8OUJ - chains A and D of the 4 polymer chains in the assembly; structure by electron microscopy, 3.50 A resolution.

Chain A:
Name: Neutral amino acid transporter B(0)
Organism: Homo sapiens
UniProtKB: Q15758 (AAAT_HUMAN); residue numbers follow UniProt; this construct covers 1-541
Sequence (562 residues; row label = number of the first residue in the row; numbers below 1 keep their minus sign (Met-20 is residue -20)):
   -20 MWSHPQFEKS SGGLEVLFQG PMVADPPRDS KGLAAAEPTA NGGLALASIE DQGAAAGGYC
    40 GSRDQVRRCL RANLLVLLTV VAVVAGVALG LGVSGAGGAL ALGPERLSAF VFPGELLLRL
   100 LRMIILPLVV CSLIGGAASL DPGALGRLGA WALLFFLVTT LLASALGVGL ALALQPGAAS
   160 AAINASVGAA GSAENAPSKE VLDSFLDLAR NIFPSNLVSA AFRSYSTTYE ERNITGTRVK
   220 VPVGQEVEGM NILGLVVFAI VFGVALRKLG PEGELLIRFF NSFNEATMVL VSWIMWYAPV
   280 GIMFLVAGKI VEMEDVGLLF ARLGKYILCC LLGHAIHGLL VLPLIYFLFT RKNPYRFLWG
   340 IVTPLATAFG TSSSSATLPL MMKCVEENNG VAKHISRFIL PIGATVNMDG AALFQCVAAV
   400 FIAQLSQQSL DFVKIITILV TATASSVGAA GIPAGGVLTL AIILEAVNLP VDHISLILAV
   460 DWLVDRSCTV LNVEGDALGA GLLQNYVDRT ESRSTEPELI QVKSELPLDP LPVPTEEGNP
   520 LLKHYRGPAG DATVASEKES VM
Unresolved in the structure: -20 to 42, 165-170, 489-541
Construct notes: initiating methionine (-20); expression tag (-19 to 0)
Ligand contacts: alanine (ALA): Ser351, Ser352, Ser353, Met387, Ala429, Gly430, Ile431, Pro432, Ala433, Gly434, Asp464, Cys467, Thr468, Asn471
Curated features (UniProtKB/Swiss-Prot):
  - binding site (Na(+)): Gly382, Thr384, Asn386, Asn471, Asp475
  - modified residue: Met1 (N-acetylmethionine), Ser493 (Phosphoserine), Thr494 (Phosphothreonine), Ser503 (Phosphoserine), Ser535 (Phosphoserine), Ser539 (Phosphoserine)
  - glycosylation (N-linked (GlcNAc...) asparagine): Asn163, Asn212

Chain D:
Name: Syncytin-1
Organism: Homo sapiens
UniProtKB: Q9UQF0 (SYCY1_HUMAN); numbering as in UniProt (aligned over 21-439)
Sequence (446 residues; each row starts with the number of its first residue):
    10 AVVAFVGLSL GAPPPCRCMT SSSPYQEFLW RMQRPGNIDA PSYRSLSKGT PTFTAHTHMP
    70 RNCYHSATLC MHANTHYWTG KMINPSCPGG LGVTVCWTYF TQTGMSDGGG VQDQAREKHV
   130 KEVISQLTRV HGTSSPYKGL DLSKLHETLR THTRLVSLFN TTLTGLHEVS AQNPTNSWIC
   190 LPLNFRPYVS IPVPEQWNNF STEINTTSVL VGPLVSNLEI THTSNLTCVK FSNTTYTTNS
   250 QCIRWVTPPT QIVCLPSGIF FVCGTSAYRC LNGSSESMCF LSFLVPPMTI YTEQDLYNYV
   310 ISKPRNKRVP ILPFVIGAGV LGALGTGIGG ITTSTQFYYK LSQELNGDME RVADSLVTLQ
   370 DQLNSLAAVV LQNRRALDLL TAERGGTCLF LGEECCYYVN QSGIVTEKVK EIRDRIQRRA
   430 EELRNTGPWG SGLEVLFQGP GPEPEA
Unresolved in the structure: 10-20, 143-455
Disulfide bonds: Cys25-Cys79, Cys27-Cys105, Cys72-Cys96
Construct notes: expression tag (10-20, 440-455); conflict Ser186 (Cys in Q9UQF0), Asn307 (Ser in Q9UQF0)
Curated features (UniProtKB/Swiss-Prot):
  - region: Ile320 to Ile340 (Fusion peptide), Leu380 to Thr396 (Immunosuppression)
  - motif: Cys397 to Tyr406 (CX6CC)
  - site: Arg317, Val318 (Cleavage)
  - glycosylation (N-linked (GlcNAc...) asparagine): Asn169, Asn208, Asn214, Asn234, Asn242, Asn281, Asn409
  - mutagenesis: Arg314 to Lys316 (Complete loss of cleavage between SU and TM. Loss of fusiogenic function), Arg317 (R317T: Complete loss of cleavage between SU and TM. Loss of fusiogenic function), Cys405 (C405A: Loss of fusiogenic function. No effect on cleavage between SU and TM)

Chain A / chain D interface:
Contacting residue pairs - 59 pairs, chain A then chain D:
  Asn163(A) - Gln135(D)
  Asn163(A) - Leu136(D)
  Asn163(A) - Val139(D)
  Glu173(A) - His85(D)  salt bridge
  Glu173(A) - Tyr108(D)
  Ala175(A) - Thr112(D)
  Ala175(A) - Arg125(D)
  Pro176(A) - Thr107(D)
  Pro176(A) - Phe109(D)
  Pro176(A) - Thr110(D)
  Pro176(A) - Gln111(D)
  Pro176(A) - Thr112(D)
  Lys178(A) - Gln111(D)
  Arg202(A) - Pro44(D)
  Tyr204(A) - Arg43(D)
  Ser205(A) - Met114(D)
  Thr206(A) - Gln111(D)
  Thr207(A) - Thr66(D)
  Thr207(A) - His67(D)
  Thr207(A) - Gln111(D)
  Thr207(A) - Met114(D)
  Tyr208(A) - Ala64(D)
  Tyr208(A) - His65(D)
  Tyr208(A) - Thr66(D)  hydrogen bond (backbone-side chain)
  Tyr208(A) - Gln111(D)
  Glu209(A) - Thr63(D)  hydrogen bond
  Glu209(A) - Ala64(D)
  Glu210(A) - Thr63(D)
  Glu210(A) - Ala64(D)  hydrogen bond (backbone-backbone)
  Arg211(A) - Phe62(D)
  Asn212(A) - Thr61(D)  hydrogen bond
  Asn212(A) - Phe62(D)  hydrogen bond (backbone-backbone)
  Ile213(A) - Phe62(D)  hydrophobic
  Ile213(A) - Tyr86(D)
  Gly223(A) - Arg43(D)  hydrogen bond (backbone-side chain)
  Gln224(A) - Pro44(D)
  Gln224(A) - Pro97(D)
  Glu225(A) - Pro44(D)  hydrogen bond (backbone-backbone)
  Glu225(A) - Gly45(D)
  Val226(A) - His67(D)
  Val226(A) - Met114(D)  hydrophobic
  Asp294(A) - Thr137(D)  hydrogen bond
  Leu297(A) - Thr137(D)
  Leu297(A) - His140(D)  hydrogen bond (backbone-side chain)
  Leu298(A) - Leu136(D)  hydrophobic
  Leu298(A) - His140(D)
  Ala300(A) - His140(D)
  Arg301(A) - Val139(D)  hydrogen bond (side chain-backbone)
  Arg301(A) - His140(D)  hydrogen bond (backbone-side chain)
  Leu302(A) - Leu136(D)  hydrophobic
  Val436(A) - Gly113(D)
  Leu437(A) - Thr112(D)
  Leu437(A) - Gly113(D)
  Ala440(A) - Thr112(D)
  Ser454(A) - His128(D)
  Ser454(A) - Val132(D)
  Leu455(A) - Val132(D)  hydrophobic
  Leu455(A) - Leu136(D)  hydrophobic
  Ala458(A) - Ile133(D)  hydrophobic
Also at the interface, not in a pair above, chain A (40 interface residues in all): Ala160, Ser171, Ala172, Thr214, Val222, Val450, Ile453, Leu457
Also at the interface, not in a pair above, chain D (38 interface residues in all): Glu36, Trp39, Ser56, Pro69, His81, Ala82, Thr84, Val129

Summary:
40 residues of chain A and 38 residues of chain D are in contact; the contacts include 11 hydrogen bonds and 1
salt bridge. Polar contacts include Glu173(A)-His85(D), Tyr208(A)-Thr66(D) and Glu209(A)-Thr63(D). Bound to
chain A: alanine.
Chain A is Neutral amino acid transporter B(0) and chain D is Syncytin-1, both from Homo sapiens; the
structure, Heterotrimeric Complex of Human ASCT2 with Syncytin-1, was determined by electron microscopy
together with 8OUD, 8OUH and 8OUI from the same study.
